PDB entry 6TAY | electron microscopy, 3.20 A resolution | chain A

[Chain A]
Protein: RNF213, E3 ubiquitin-protein ligase RNF213
Source organism: Mus musculus
Notes: EC 2.3.2.27, 3.6.4.-
UniProt: E9Q555 (RN213_MOUSE); aligned to UniProt positions 591-5148 over residues 591-5148 (the alignment contains insertions or deletions, so no single offset holds)
Sequence (4638 residues; row label = number of the first residue in the row; note: 49 numbers in that range are skipped by the numbering (no residue carries them; nothing is unmodelled there); X marks 67 residues of unknown identity (built as UNK)):
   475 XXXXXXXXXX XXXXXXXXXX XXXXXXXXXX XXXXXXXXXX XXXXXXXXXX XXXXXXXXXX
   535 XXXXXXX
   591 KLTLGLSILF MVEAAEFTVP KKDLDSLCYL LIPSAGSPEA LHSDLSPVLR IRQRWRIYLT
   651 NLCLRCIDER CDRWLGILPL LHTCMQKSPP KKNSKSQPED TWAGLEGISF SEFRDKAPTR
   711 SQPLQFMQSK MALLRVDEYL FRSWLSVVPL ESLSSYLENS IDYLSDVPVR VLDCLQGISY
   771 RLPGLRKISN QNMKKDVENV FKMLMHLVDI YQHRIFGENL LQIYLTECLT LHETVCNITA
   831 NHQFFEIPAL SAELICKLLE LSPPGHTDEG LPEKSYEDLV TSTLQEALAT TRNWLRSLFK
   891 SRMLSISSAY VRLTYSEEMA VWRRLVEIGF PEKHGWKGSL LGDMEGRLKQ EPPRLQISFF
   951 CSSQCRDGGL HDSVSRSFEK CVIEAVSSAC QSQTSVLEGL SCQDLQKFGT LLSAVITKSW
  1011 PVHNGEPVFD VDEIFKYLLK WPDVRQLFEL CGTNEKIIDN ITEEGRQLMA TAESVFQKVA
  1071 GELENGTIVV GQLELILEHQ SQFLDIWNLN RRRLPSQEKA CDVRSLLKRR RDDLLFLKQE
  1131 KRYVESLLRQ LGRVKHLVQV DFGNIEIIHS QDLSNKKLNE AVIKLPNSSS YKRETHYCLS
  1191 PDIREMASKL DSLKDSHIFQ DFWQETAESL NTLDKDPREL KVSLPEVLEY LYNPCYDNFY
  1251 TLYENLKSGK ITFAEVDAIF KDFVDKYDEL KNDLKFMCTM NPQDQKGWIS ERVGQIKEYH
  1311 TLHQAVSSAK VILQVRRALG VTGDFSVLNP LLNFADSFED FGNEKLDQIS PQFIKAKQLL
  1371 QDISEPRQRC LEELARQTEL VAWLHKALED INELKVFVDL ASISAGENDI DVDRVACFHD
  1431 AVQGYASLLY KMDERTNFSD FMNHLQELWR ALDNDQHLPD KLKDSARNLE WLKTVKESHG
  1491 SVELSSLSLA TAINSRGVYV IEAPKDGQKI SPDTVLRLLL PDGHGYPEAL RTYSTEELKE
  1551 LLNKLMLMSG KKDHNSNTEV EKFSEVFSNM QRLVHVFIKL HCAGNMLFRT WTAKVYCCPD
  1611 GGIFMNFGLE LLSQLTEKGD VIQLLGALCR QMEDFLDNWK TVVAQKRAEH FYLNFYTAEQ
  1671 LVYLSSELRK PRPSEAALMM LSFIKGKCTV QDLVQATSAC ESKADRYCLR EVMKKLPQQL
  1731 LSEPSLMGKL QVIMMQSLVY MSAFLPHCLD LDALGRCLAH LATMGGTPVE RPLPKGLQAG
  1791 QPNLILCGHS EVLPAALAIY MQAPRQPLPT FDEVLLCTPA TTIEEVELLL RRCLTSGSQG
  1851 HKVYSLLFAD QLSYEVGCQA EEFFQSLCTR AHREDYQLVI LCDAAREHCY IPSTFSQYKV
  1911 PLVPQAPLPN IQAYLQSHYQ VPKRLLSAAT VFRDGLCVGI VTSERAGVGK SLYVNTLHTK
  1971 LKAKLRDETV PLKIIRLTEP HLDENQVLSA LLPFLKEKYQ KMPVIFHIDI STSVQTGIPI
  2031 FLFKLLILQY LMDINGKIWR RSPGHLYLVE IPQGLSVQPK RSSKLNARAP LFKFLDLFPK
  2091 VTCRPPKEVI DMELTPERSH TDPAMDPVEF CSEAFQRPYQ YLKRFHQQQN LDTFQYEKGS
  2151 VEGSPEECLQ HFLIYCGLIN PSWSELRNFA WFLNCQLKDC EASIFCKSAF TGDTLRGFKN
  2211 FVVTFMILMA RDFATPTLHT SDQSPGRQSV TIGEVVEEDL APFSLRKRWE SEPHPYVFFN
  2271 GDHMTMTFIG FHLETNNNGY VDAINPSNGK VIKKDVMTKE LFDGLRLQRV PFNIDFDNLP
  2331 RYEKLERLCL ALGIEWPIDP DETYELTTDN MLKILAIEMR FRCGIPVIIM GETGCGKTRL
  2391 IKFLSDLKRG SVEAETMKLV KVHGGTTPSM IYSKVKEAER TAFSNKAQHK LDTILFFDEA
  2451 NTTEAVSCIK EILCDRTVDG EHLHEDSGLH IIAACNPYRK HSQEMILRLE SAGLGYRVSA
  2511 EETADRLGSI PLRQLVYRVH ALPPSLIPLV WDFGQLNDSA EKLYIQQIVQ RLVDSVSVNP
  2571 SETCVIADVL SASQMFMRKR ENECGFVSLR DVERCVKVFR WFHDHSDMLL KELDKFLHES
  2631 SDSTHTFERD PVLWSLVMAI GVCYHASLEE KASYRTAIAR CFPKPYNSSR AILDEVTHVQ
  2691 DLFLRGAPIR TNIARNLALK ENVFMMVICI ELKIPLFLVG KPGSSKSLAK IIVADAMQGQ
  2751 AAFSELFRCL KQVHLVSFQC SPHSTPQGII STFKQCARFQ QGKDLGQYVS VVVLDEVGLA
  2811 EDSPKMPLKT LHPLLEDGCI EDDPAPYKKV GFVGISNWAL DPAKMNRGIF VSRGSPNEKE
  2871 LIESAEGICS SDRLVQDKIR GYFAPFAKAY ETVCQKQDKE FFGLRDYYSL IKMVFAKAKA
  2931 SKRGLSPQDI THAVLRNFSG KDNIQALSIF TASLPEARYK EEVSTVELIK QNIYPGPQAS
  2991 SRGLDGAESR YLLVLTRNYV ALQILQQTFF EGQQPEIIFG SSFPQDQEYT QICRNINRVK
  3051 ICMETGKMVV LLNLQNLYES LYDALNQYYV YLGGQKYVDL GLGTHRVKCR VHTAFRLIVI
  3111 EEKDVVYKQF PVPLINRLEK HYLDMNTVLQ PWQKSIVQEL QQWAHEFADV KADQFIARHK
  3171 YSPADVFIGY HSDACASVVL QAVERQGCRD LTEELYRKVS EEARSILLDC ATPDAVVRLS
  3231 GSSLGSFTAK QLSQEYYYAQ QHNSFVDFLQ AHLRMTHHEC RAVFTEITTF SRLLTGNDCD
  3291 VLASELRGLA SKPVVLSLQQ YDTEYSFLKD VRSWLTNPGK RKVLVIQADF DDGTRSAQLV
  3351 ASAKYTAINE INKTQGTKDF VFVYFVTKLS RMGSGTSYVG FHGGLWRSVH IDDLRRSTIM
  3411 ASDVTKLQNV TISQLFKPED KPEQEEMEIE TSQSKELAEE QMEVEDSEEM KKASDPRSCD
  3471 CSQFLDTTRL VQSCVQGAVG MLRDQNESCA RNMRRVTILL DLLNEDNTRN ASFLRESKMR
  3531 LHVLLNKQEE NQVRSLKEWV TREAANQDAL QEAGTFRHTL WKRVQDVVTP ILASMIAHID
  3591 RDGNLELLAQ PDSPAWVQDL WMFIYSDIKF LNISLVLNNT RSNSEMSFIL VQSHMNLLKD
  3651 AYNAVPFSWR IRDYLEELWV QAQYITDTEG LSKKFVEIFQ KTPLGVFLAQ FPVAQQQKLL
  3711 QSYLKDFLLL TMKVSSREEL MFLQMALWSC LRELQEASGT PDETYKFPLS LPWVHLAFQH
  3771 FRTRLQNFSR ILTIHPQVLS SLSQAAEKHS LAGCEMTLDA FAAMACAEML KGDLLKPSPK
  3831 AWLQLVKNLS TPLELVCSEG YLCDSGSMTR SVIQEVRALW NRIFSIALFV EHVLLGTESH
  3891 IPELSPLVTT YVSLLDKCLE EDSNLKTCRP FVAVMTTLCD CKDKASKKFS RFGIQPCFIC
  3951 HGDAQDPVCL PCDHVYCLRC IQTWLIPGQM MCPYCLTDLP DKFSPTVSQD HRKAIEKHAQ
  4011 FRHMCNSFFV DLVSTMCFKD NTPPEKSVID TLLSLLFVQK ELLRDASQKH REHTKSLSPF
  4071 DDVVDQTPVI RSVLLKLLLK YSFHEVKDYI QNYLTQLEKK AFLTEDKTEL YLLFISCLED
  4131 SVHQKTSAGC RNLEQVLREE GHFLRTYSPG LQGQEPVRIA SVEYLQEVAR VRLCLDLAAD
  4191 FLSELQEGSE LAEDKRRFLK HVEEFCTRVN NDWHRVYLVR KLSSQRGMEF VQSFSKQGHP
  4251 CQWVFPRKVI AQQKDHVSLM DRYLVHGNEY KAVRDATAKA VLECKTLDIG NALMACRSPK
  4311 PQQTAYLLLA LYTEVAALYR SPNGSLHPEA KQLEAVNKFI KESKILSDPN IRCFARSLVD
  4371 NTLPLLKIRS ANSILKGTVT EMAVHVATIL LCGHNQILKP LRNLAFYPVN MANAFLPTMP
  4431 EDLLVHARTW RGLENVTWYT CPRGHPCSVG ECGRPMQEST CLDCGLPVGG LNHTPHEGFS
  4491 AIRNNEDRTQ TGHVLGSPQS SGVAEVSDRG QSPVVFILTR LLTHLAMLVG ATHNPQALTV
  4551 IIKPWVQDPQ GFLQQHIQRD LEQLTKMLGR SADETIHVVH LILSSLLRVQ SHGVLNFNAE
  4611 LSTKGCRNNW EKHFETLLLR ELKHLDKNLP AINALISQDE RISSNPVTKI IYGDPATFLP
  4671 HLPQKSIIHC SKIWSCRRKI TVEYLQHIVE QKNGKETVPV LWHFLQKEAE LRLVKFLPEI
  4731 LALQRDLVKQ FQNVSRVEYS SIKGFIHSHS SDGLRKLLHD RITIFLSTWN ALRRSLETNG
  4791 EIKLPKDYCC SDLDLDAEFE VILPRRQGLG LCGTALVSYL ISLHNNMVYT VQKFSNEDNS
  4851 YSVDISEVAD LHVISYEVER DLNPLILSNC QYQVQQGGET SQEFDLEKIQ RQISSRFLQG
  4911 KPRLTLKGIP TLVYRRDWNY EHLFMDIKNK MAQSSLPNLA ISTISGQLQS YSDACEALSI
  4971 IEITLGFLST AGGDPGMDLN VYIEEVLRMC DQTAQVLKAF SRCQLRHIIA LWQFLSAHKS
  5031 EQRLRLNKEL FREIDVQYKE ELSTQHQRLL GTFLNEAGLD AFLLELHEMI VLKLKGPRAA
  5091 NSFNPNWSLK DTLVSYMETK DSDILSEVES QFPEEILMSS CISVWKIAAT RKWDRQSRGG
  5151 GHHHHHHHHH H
Disordered / not traced: 856-862, 1104-1111, 1176-1179, 1222-1228, 1355-1359, 1533-1536, 2064-2079, 2104-2112, 2228-2246, 2988-2995, 3430-3471, 3627-3635, 4054-4059, 4433-4498, 5151-5161
Sequence notes: engineered mutation K4753 (Arg4757 in E9Q555); expression tag (5149-5161)
Disulfides: C951-C992, C2605-C2653
Bound ions: Mg2+: S1961, E2060 (together with ATP); Zn2+ site 1: C3947, C3950, C3967, C3970; Zn2+ site 2: C3962, H3964, C3982, C3985
Residues lining bound ligands: ATP (adenosine-5'-triphosphate): A1956, G1957, V1958, G1959, K1960, S1961, L1962, E2060, A2114, M2115, D2116, E2119, F2125, W2173, S2174, R2177, K2460, P2534, S2535
Reported in the primary citation:
  - mutagenesis - R4753K: unchanged catalytic activity (ATPase and ubiquitination assays)
  - conformationally variable residues: D4806

[In short]
Bound to chain A: ATP. S1961 and E2060 coordinate Mg2+. C3947, C3950, C3967 and C3970 coordinate Zn2+ site 1.
The paper reports that R4753K leaves catalytic activity (ATPase and ubiquitination assays) unchanged;
conformational variability at D4806.
Chain A is RNF213, E3 ubiquitin-protein ligase RNF213 (Mus musculus); the structure, Mouse RNF213 mutant
R4753K modeling the Moyamoya-disease-related Human variant R4810K, was determined by electron microscopy
together with 6TAX from the same study.
